8DIW - chain A; structure by X-ray diffraction, 3.11 A resolution.

Chain A:
Protein: Ion transport protein
Organism: Aliarcobacter butzleri RM4018
Reference sequence: A8EVM5 (A8EVM5_ALIB4); residues 1001-1239 here correspond to UniProt positions 1-239 (UniProt number = residue number - 1000)
Amino-acid sequence (257 residues; numbered 983 to 1239; the number before each row is that of its first residue):
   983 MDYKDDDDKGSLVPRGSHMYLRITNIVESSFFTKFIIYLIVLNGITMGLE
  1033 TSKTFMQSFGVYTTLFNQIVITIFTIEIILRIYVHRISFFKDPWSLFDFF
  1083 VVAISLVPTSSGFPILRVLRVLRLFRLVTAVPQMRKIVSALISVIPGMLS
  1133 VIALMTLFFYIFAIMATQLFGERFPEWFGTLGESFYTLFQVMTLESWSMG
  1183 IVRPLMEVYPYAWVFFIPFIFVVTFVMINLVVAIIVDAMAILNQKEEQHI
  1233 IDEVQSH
Unresolved in the structure: 983-997, 1238-1239
Differences from the reference sequence: initiating methionine (983); expression tag (984-1000); engineered mutation Pro-1096 (Glu96 in A8EVM5)
Ligand contacts:
  - CPS (3-[(3-cholamidopropyl)dimethylammonio]-1-propanesulfonate), molecule 1: Ile-1119, Ala-1122, Ser-1125, Val-1126, Gly-1129, Met-1130, Val-1133, Ala-1215, Ile-1216, Asp-1219, Ala-1220, Ile-1223
  - CPS, molecule 2: Ala-1122, Ser-1125, Val-1126, Ile-1216, Val-1218, Asp-1219, Ala-1220, Ile-1223, Leu-1224, Lys-1227
  - 1,2-dimyristoyl-sn-glycero-3-phosphocholine (PX4), molecule 1: Ile-1022, Val-1023, Gly-1026, Ile-1027, Gly-1030, Leu-1031, Thr-1033, Ser-1034, Lys-1035, Thr-1036, Leu-1109, Ala-1135, Thr-1138, Leu-1139, Tyr-1142, Thr-1162, Leu-1163, Gly-1164, Phe-1167
  - 1,2-dimyristoyl-sn-glycero-3-phosphocholine (PX4), molecule 2: Pro-1075, Trp-1076, Phe-1079, Phe-1107, Val-1110, Val-1120, Ser-1121, Leu-1123, Ile-1124, Leu-1136, Phe-1140, Val-1204, Phe-1207, Val-1208
  - 1,2-dimyristoyl-sn-glycero-3-phosphocholine (PX4), molecule 3: Pro-1096, Ile-1097, Leu-1101, Phe-1144, Leu-1151, Phe-1152, Arg-1155, Val-1190, Tyr-1191, Pro-1192, Tyr-1193, Ala-1194, Val-1196, Phe-1197
  - 1,2-dimyristoyl-sn-glycero-3-phosphocholine (PX4), molecule 4: Ile-1134, Met-1137, Thr-1138, Phe-1141, Thr-1162, Gly-1164, Glu-1165, Phe-1167, Tyr-1168, Phe-1171, Met-1188, Pro-1192, Trp-1195, Ile-1199, Phe-1203, Met-1209, Leu-1212
  - 1,2-dimyristoyl-sn-glycero-3-phosphocholine (PX4), molecule 5: Met-1174, Thr-1175, Leu-1176, Phe-1203, Thr-1206, Phe-1207, Met-1209, Leu-1212

Overview:
Ligands of chain A: 5 copies of 1,2-dimyristoyl-sn-glycero-3-phosphocholine and compound CPS.
Chain A is Ion transport protein (Aliarcobacter butzleri RM4018); the structure, Crystal structure of NavAb
E96P as a basis for the human Nav1.7 Inherited Erythromelalgia S211P mutation, was determined by X-ray
diffraction (same publication as 8DIV, 8DIX and 8DIY).
